Entry 3CCV (X-ray diffraction, 2.90 A resolution); this record covers chains C and 0 of the 31 polymer chains in the assembly.

# Chain C
Name: 50S ribosomal protein L4P
Source organism: Haloarcula marismortui
UniProtKB: P12735 (RL4_HALMA); residue numbers follow UniProt; this construct covers 1-246
Amino-acid sequence (246 residues; row label = number of the first residue in the row):
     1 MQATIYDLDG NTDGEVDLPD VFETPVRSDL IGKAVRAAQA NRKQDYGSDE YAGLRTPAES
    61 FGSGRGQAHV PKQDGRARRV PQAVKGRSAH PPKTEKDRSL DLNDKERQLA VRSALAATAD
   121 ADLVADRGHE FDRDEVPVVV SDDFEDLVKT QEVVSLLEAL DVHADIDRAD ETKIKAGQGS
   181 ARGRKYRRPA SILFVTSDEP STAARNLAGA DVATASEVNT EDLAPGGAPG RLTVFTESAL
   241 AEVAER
Bound ions: Na+ site 1: Asp45, Thr94, Lys96; Na+ site 2: Arg55 (shared with G464(0), G475(0) of chain 0)

# Chain 0
Molecule: 23S ribosomal RNA
Source organism: Haloarcula marismortui
Notes: engineered mutation(s): G2099A, G2616A
Sequence (2923 nucleotides; each row starts with the number of its first residue):
     1 GUUGGCUACU AUGCCAGCUG GUGGAUUGCU CGGCUCAGGC GCUGAUGAAG GACGUGCCAA
    61 GCUGCGAUAA GCUGUGGGGA GCCGCACGGA GGCGAAGAAC CACAGAUUUC CGAAUGAGAA
   121 UCUCUCUAAC AAUUGCUUCG CGCAAUGAGG AACCCCGAGA ACUGAAACAU CUCAGUAUCG
   181 GGAGGAACAG AAAACGCAAC GUGAUGUCGU UAGUAACCGC GAGUGAACGC GAUACAGCCC
   241 AAACCGAAGC CCUCACGGGC AAUGUGGUGU CAGGGCUACC UCUCAUCAGC CGACCGUCUU
   301 CACGAAGUCU CUUGGAAUAG AGCGUGAUAC AGGGUGACAA CCCCGUACUG AAGACCAGUA
   361 CGCUGUGCGG UAGUGCCAGA GUAGCGGGGG UUGGAUAUCC CUCGCGAAUA ACGCAGGCAU
   421 CGACUGCGAA GGCUAAACAC AACCUGAGAC CGAUAGUGAA CAAGUAGUGU GAACGAACGC
   481 UGCAAAGUAC CCUCAGAAGG GAGGCGAAAU AGAGCAUGAA AUCAGUUGGC GAUCGAGCGA
   541 CAGGGCAUAC AAGGUCCCUU GACGAAUGAC CGAGACGCGA GUCUCCAGUA AGACUCACGG
   601 GAAGCCGAUG UUCUGUCGUA CGUUUUGAAA AACGAGCCAG GGAGUGUGUC UGUAUGGCAA
   661 GUCUAACCGG AGUAUCCGGG GAGGCACAGG GAAACCGACA UGGCCGCAGG GCUUUGCCCG
   721 AGGGCCGCCG UCUUCAAGGG CGGGGAGCCA UGUGGACACG ACCCGAAUCC GGACGAUCUA
   781 CGCAUGGACA AGAUGAAGCG UGCCGAAAGG CACGUGGAAG UCUGUUAGAG UUGGUGUCCU
   841 ACAAUACCCU CUCGUGAUCU AUGUGUAGGG GUGAAAGGCC CAUCGAGUCC GGCAACAGCU
   901 GGUUCCAAUC GAAACAUGUC GAAGCAUGAC CUCCGCCGAG GUAGUCUGUG AGGUAGAGCG
   961 ACCGAUUGGU GUGUCCGCCU CCGAGAGGAG UCGGCACACC UGUCAAACUC CAAACUUACA
  1021 GACGCUGUUU GACGCGGGGA UUCCGGUGCG CGGGGUAAGC CUGUGUACCA GGAGGGGAAC
  1081 AACCCAGAGA UAGGUUAAGG UCCCCAAGUG UGGAUUAAGU GUAAUCCUCU GAAGGUGGUC
  1141 UCGAGCCCUA GACAGCCGGG AGGUGAGCUU AGAAGCAGCU ACCCUCUAAG AAAAGCGUAA
  1201 CAGCUUACCG GCCGAGGUUU GAGGCGCCCA AAAUGAUCGG GACUCAAAUC CACCACCGAG
  1261 ACCUGUCCGU ACCACUCAUA CUGGUAAUCG AGUAGAUUGG CGCUCUAAUU GGAUGGAAGC
  1321 AGGGGCGAGA GCUCCUGUGG ACCGAUUAGU GACGAAAAUC CUGGCCAUAG UAGCAGCGAU
  1381 AGUCGGGUGA GAACCCCGAC GGCCUAAUGG AUAAGGGUUC CUCAGCACUG CUGAUCAGCU
  1441 GAGGGUUAGC CGGUCCUAAG UCUCACCGCA ACUCGACUGA GACGAAAUGG GAAACAGGUU
  1501 AAUAUUCCUG UGCCAUCAUG CAGUGAAAGU UGACGCCCUG GGGUCGAUCA CGCCGGGCAU
  1561 UCGCCCGGUC GAACCGUCCA ACUCCGUGGA AGCCGUAAUG GCAGGAAGCG GACGAACGGC
  1621 GGCAUAGGGA AACGUGAUUC AACCUGGGGC CCAUGAAAAG ACGAGCAUGA UGUCCGUACC
  1681 GAGAACCGAC ACAGGUGUCC AUGGCGGCGA AAGCCAAGGC CUGUCGGGAG CAACCAACGU
  1741 UAGGGAAUUC GGCAAGUUAG UCCCGUACCU UCGGAAGAAG GGAUGCCUGC UCCGGAACGG
  1801 AGCAGGUCGC AGUGACUCGG AAGCUCGGAC UGUCUAGUAA CAACAUAGGU GACCGCAAAU
  1861 CCGCAAGGAC UCGUACGGUC ACUGAAUCCU GCCCAGUGCA GGUAUCUGAA CACCUCGUAC
  1921 AAGAGGACGA AGGACCUGUC AACGGCGGGG GUAACUAUGA CCCUCUUAAG GUAGCGUAGU
  1981 ACCUUGCCGC AUCAGUAGCG GCUUGCAUGA AUGGAUUAAC CAGAGCUUCA CUGUCCCAAC
  2041 GUUGGGCCCG GUGAACUGUA CAUUCCAGUG CGGAGUCUGG AGACACCCAG GGGGAAGCAA
  2101 AGACCCUAUG GAGCUUUACU GCAGGCUGUC GCUGAGACGU GGUCGCCGAU GUGCAGCAUA
  2161 GGUAGGAGUC GUUACAGAGG UACCCGCGCU AGCGGGCCAC CCAGACAACA GUGAAAUACU
  2221 ACCCGUCGGU GACUGCGACU CUCACUCCGG GAGGAGGACA CCGAUAGCCG GGCAGUUUGA
  2281 CUGGGGCGGU ACGCGCUCGA AAAGAUAUCG AGCGCGCCCU AUGGUCAUCU CAGCCGGGAC
  2341 AGAGACCCGG CGAAGAGUGC AAGAGCAAAA GAUGACUUGA CAGUGUUCUU CCCAACGAGG
  2401 AACGCUGACG CGAAAGCGUG GUCUAGCGAA CCAAUUAGCC UGCUUGAUGC GGGCAAUUGA
  2461 UGACAGAAAA GCUACCCUAG GGAUAACAGA GUCGUCACUC GCAAGAGCAC AUAUCGACCG
  2521 AGUGGCUUGC UACCUCGAUG UCGGUUCCCU CCAUCCUGCC CGUGCAGAAG CGGGCAAGGG
  2581 UGAGGUUGUU CGCCUAUUAA AGGAGGUCGU GAGCUAGGUU UAGACCGUCG UGAGACAGGU
  2641 CGGCUGCUAU CUACUGGGUG UGUAAUGGUG UCUGACAAGA ACGACCGUAU AGUACGAGAG
  2701 GAACUACGGU UGGUGGCCAC UGGUGUACCG GUUGUUCGAG AGAGCACGUG CCGGGUAGCC
  2761 ACGCCACACG GGGUAAGAGC UGAACGCAUC UAAGCUCGAA ACCCACUUGG AAAAGAGACA
  2821 CCGCCGAGGU CCCGCGUACA AGACGCGGUC GAUAGACUCG GGGUGUGCGC GUCGAGGUAA
  2881 CGAGACGUUA AGCCCACGAG CACUAACAGA CCAAAGCCAU CAU
Not modelled in the structure: 1-9, 126-127, 715, 971-998, 1560, 1952-1963, 2137-2236, 2339-2343, 2665-2666, 2915-2923
Modified / non-standard residues: 1MA (6-hydro-1-methyladenosine-5'-monophosphate) at position 628, OMU (o2'-methyluridine 5'-monophosphate) at position 2587, OMG (o2'-methylguanosine-5'-monophosphate) at position 2588, UR3 (3-methyluridine-5'-monophoshate) at position 2619, PSU (pseudouridine-5'-monophosphate) at position 2621
Bound ions: Na+ site 1 near U12 (its only coordinating residue here); Mg2+ site 1 near G28 (its only coordinating residue here); Na+ site 2: C40, G41, C443; Na+ site 3: G56, G61; Sr2+ site 1: A86 (shared with 1 residue of chain T); Na+ site 4 near U108 (its only coordinating residue here); Mg2+ site 2 near U115 (its only coordinating residue here); Na+ site 5: C130, U146; Na+ site 6: C141, G142; Sr2+ site 2: G147, A183 (shared with 1 residue of chain M); Mg2+ site 3: C162, U2276; K+ site 1: C162, U163, U172; 53 more Na+ sites not listed; 68 more Mg2+ sites not listed; 58 more Sr2+ sites not listed; 1 more K+ sites not listed

# How chain C and chain 0 interact
Residue-residue contacts (230):
  Arg27(C) - G656(0)  hydrogen bond to the phosphate
  Arg27(C) - G657(0)  salt bridge to the phosphate
  Leu30(C) - G656(0)  sugar contact
  Lys33(C) - A750(0)  sugar contact
  Arg36(C) - A1348(0)  hydrogen bond to the sugar
  Arg36(C) - G1349(0)  salt bridge to the phosphate
  Ala38(C) - U675(0)  hydrogen bond to the sugar
  Ala38(C) - C676(0)  phosphate contact
  Gln39(C) - A1307(0)  hydrogen bond to the sugar
  Ala40(C) - A449(0)  base contact
  Asn41(C) - U675(0)  sugar contact
  Asn41(C) - C676(0)  hydrogen bond to the phosphate
  Arg42(C) - A674(0)  sugar contact
  Arg42(C) - U675(0)  hydrogen bond to the sugar
  Lys43(C) - A449(0)  phosphate contact
  Lys43(C) - U1306(0)  hydrogen bond to the sugar
  Gln44(C) - A447(0)  hydrogen bond to the sugar
  Gln44(C) - G448(0)  hydrogen bond to the sugar
  Gln44(C) - A449(0)  hydrogen bond to the phosphate
  Gln44(C) - A674(0)  hydrogen bond to the base
  Asp45(C) - U35(0)  hydrogen bond to the sugar
  Asp45(C) - C36(0)  sugar contact
  Tyr46(C) - U35(0)  sugar contact
  Tyr46(C) - C450(0)  sugar contact
  Tyr46(C) - A1352(0)  hydrogen bond to the phosphate
  Gly47(C) - C34(0)  hydrogen bond to the sugar
  Gly47(C) - U35(0)  sugar contact
  Ser48(C) - C34(0)  sugar contact
  Ser48(C) - U457(0)  phosphate contact
  Ser48(C) - A1352(0)  base contact
  Asp49(C) - C34(0)  hydrogen bond to the phosphate
  Asp49(C) - U35(0)  phosphate contact
  Asp49(C) - U457(0)  hydrogen bond to the phosphate
  Tyr51(C) - G458(0)  phosphate contact
  Ala52(C) - U457(0)  phosphate contact
  Ala52(C) - G458(0)  phosphate contact
  Gly53(C) - G458(0)  hydrogen bond to the phosphate
  Leu54(C) - A894(0)  base contact
  Arg55(C) - U457(0)  hydrogen bond to the phosphate
  Arg55(C) - G458(0)  salt bridge to the phosphate
  Thr56(C) - G475(0)  hydrogen bond to the phosphate
  Pro57(C) - C474(0)  phosphate contact
  Pro57(C) - G475(0)  phosphate contact
  Pro57(C) - C890(0)  phosphate contact
  Pro57(C) - G891(0)  phosphate contact
  Ser60(C) - G765(0)  phosphate contact
  Ser60(C) - A766(0)  hydrogen bond to the phosphate
  Gly62(C) - A766(0)  phosphate contact
  Gly62(C) - A767(0)  phosphate contact
  Ser63(C) - U1359(0)  hydrogen bond to the base
  Ser63(C) - A2101(0)  sugar contact
  Ser63(C) - A2479(0)  phosphate contact
  Gly64(C) - A2100(0)  hydrogen bond to the phosphate
  Gly64(C) - A2101(0)  hydrogen bond to the phosphate
  Arg65(C) - A2100(0)  phosphate contact
  Arg65(C) - A2101(0)  hydrogen bond to the phosphate
  Gly66(C) - U1359(0)  base contact
  Gly66(C) - A2100(0)  phosphate contact
  Gly66(C) - A2101(0)  hydrogen bond to the phosphate
  Gln67(C) - U1359(0)  hydrogen bond to the base
  Gln67(C) - A2101(0)  phosphate contact
  Ala68(C) - U1359(0)  phosphate contact
  Ala68(C) - C1360(0)  phosphate contact
  Ala68(C) - C1361(0)  phosphate contact
  His69(C) - C764(0)  sugar contact
  His69(C) - G765(0)  hydrogen bond to the sugar
  His69(C) - A766(0)  phosphate contact
  His69(C) - U1359(0)  hydrogen bond to the base
  Val70(C) - C1360(0)  sugar contact
  Val70(C) - C1361(0)  sugar contact
  Pro71(C) - G765(0)  phosphate contact
  Gln73(C) - C474(0)  hydrogen bond to the sugar
  Gln73(C) - G475(0)  phosphate contact
  Asp74(C) - C474(0)  hydrogen bond to the sugar
  Asp74(C) - G475(0)  sugar contact
  Arg76(C) - A476(0)  sugar contact
  Arg76(C) - U1362(0)  hydrogen bond to the phosphate
  Arg76(C) - G1363(0)  salt bridge to the phosphate
  Ala77(C) - C1361(0)  phosphate contact
  Ala77(C) - U1362(0)  hydrogen bond to the phosphate
  Arg78(C) - A476(0)  salt bridge to the phosphate
  Val80(C) - C764(0)  phosphate contact
  Val80(C) - G765(0)  phosphate contact
  Pro81(C) - G642(0)  sugar contact
  Pro81(C) - C763(0)  phosphate contact
  Pro81(C) - C764(0)  sugar contact
  Gln82(C) - G641(0)  hydrogen bond to the base
  Gln82(C) - G642(0)  sugar contact
  Gln82(C) - C764(0)  hydrogen bond to the sugar
  Gln82(C) - A1358(0)  base contact
  Gln82(C) - C1360(0)  hydrogen bond to the sugar
  Gln82(C) - C1361(0)  sugar contact
  Ala83(C) - C1361(0)  sugar contact
  Val84(C) - U454(0)  base contact
  Val84(C) - A455(0)  phosphate contact
  Val84(C) - G640(0)  base contact
  Val84(C) - C1361(0)  hydrogen bond to the sugar
  Val84(C) - U1362(0)  sugar contact
  Lys85(C) - A455(0)  hydrogen bond to the phosphate
  Lys85(C) - G458(0)  hydrogen bond to the phosphate
  Lys85(C) - A459(0)  salt bridge to the phosphate
  Lys85(C) - A476(0)  phosphate contact
  Lys85(C) - A477(0)  salt bridge to the phosphate
  Arg87(C) - C763(0)  phosphate contact
  Arg87(C) - C764(0)  salt bridge to the phosphate
  Arg87(C) - A894(0)  hydrogen bond to the base
  Ser88(C) - A1352(0)  hydrogen bond to the base
  Ala89(C) - A643(0)  sugar contact
  His90(C) - A643(0)  phosphate contact
  His90(C) - G644(0)  sugar contact
  His90(C) - U645(0)  sugar contact
  His90(C) - C762(0)  hydrogen bond to the sugar
  His90(C) - C763(0)  phosphate contact
  His90(C) - A1352(0)  sugar contact
  Pro91(C) - A1352(0)  sugar contact
  Pro92(C) - A1352(0)  base contact
  Lys93(C) - U645(0)  hydrogen bond to the base
  Lys93(C) - G646(0)  sugar contact
  Lys93(C) - G760(0)  base contact
  Thr94(C) - U35(0)  hydrogen bond to the phosphate
  Glu95(C) - G646(0)  sugar contact
  Glu95(C) - U647(0)  sugar contact
  Lys96(C) - G646(0)  salt bridge to the phosphate
  Lys96(C) - U647(0)  phosphate contact
  Lys96(C) - G1351(0)  salt bridge to the phosphate
  Asp97(C) - U647(0)  hydrogen bond to the phosphate
  Leu100(C) - U751(0)  phosphate contact
  Asp101(C) - A750(0)  hydrogen bond to the sugar
  Asp101(C) - U751(0)  hydrogen bond to the phosphate
  Leu102(C) - U664(0)  phosphate contact
  Asn103(C) - G656(0)  base contact
  Asn103(C) - G657(0)  base contact
  Asn103(C) - C663(0)  phosphate contact
  Asn103(C) - U664(0)  phosphate contact
  Asn103(C) - C749(0)  hydrogen bond to the sugar
  Asn103(C) - A750(0)  sugar contact
  Asp104(C) - U664(0)  hydrogen bond to the phosphate
  Lys105(C) - G657(0)  sugar contact
  Lys105(C) - C658(0)  hydrogen bond to the sugar
  Lys105(C) - U662(0)  salt bridge to the phosphate
  Lys105(C) - C663(0)  salt bridge to the phosphate
  Glu106(C) - G656(0)  hydrogen bond to the base
  Glu106(C) - G657(0)  sugar contact
  Arg107(C) - C677(0)  salt bridge to the phosphate
  Arg107(C) - G678(0)  salt bridge to the phosphate
  Gln108(C) - G678(0)  hydrogen bond to the phosphate
  Leu109(C) - G657(0)  phosphate contact
  Arg127(C) - A1308(0)  hydrogen bond to the phosphate
  Arg127(C) - U1309(0)  salt bridge to the phosphate
  Gly128(C) - U1309(0)  phosphate contact
  Gly128(C) - U1310(0)  phosphate contact
  Val148(C) - U328(0)  sugar contact
  Lys149(C) - A327(0)  salt bridge to the phosphate
  Lys149(C) - U328(0)  salt bridge to the phosphate
  Thr150(C) - A327(0)  sugar contact
  Thr150(C) - U328(0)  hydrogen bond to the phosphate
  Thr150(C) - A329(0)  phosphate contact
  Gln151(C) - G326(0)  hydrogen bond to the phosphate
  Gln151(C) - A327(0)  hydrogen bond to the base
  Val154(C) - A327(0)  base contact
  Arg168(C) - U1309(0)  salt bridge to the phosphate
  Arg168(C) - U1310(0)  salt bridge to the phosphate
  Asp170(C) - C330(0)  hydrogen bond to the base
  Thr172(C) - A339(0)  phosphate contact
  Lys173(C) - U1310(0)  base contact
  Lys173(C) - G1311(0)  base contact
  Lys173(C) - G1344(0)  hydrogen bond to the base
  Lys173(C) - A1345(0)  base contact
  Ile174(C) - C338(0)  sugar contact
  Ile174(C) - C1342(0)  base contact
  Ile174(C) - C1343(0)  hydrogen bond to the base
  Lys175(C) - U1306(0)  salt bridge to the phosphate
  Lys175(C) - A1307(0)  salt bridge to the phosphate
  Lys175(C) - C1343(0)  phosphate contact
  Ala176(C) - C1343(0)  phosphate contact
  Ala176(C) - G1344(0)  phosphate contact
  Gly177(C) - C1305(0)  phosphate contact
  Gly177(C) - C1343(0)  hydrogen bond to the phosphate
  Gln178(C) - C29(0)  phosphate contact
  Gln178(C) - G452(0)  hydrogen bond to the sugar
  Gln178(C) - C1305(0)  hydrogen bond to the phosphate
  Gly179(C) - C1305(0)  phosphate contact
  Gly179(C) - U1306(0)  phosphate contact
  Ala181(C) - U30(0)  phosphate contact
  Arg182(C) - C450(0)  salt bridge to the phosphate
  Arg182(C) - C451(0)  salt bridge to the phosphate
  Arg182(C) - G452(0)  hydrogen bond to the base
  Arg184(C) - G448(0)  sugar contact
  Arg184(C) - A449(0)  hydrogen bond to the phosphate
  Arg184(C) - C450(0)  salt bridge to the phosphate
  Arg184(C) - C1305(0)  hydrogen bond to the phosphate
  Arg184(C) - U1306(0)  salt bridge to the phosphate
  Lys185(C) - G333(0)  phosphate contact
  Tyr186(C) - G333(0)  phosphate contact
  Tyr186(C) - A339(0)  hydrogen bond to the phosphate
  Arg187(C) - A1308(0)  salt bridge to the phosphate
  Arg187(C) - U1309(0)  salt bridge to the phosphate
  Arg187(C) - U1310(0)  base contact
  Arg188(C) - C330(0)  base contact
  Pro189(C) - U1309(0)  phosphate contact
  Ala190(C) - U1309(0)  hydrogen bond to the phosphate
  Pro200(C) - G672(0)  base contact
  Thr202(C) - U328(0)  sugar contact
  Arg205(C) - U328(0)  phosphate contact
  Arg205(C) - A329(0)  salt bridge to the phosphate
  Arg205(C) - A347(0)  hydrogen bond to the sugar
  Asn206(C) - G326(0)  base contact
  Asn206(C) - A327(0)  hydrogen bond to the base
  Asn206(C) - A329(0)  phosphate contact
  Asn206(C) - C330(0)  hydrogen bond to the base
  Ala208(C) - C330(0)  base contact
  Ala213(C) - G672(0)  base contact
  Thr214(C) - G672(0)  hydrogen bond to the base
  Ser216(C) - C677(0)  hydrogen bond to the sugar
  Glu217(C) - G670(0)  hydrogen bond to the base
  Glu217(C) - A671(0)  hydrogen bond to the sugar
  Glu217(C) - G672(0)  base contact
  Glu217(C) - C676(0)  base contact
  Glu217(C) - C677(0)  sugar contact
  Val218(C) - G672(0)  hydrogen bond to the base
  Asn219(C) - G672(0)  base contact
  Asn219(C) - C676(0)  hydrogen bond to the sugar
  Asn219(C) - C677(0)  phosphate contact
  Asp222(C) - G672(0)  hydrogen bond to the base
  Pro225(C) - A1308(0)  sugar contact
  Gly226(C) - A1307(0)  sugar contact
  Gly226(C) - A1308(0)  sugar contact
  Ala228(C) - A1308(0)  sugar contact
  Arg246(C) - C677(0)  hydrogen bond to the phosphate
  Arg246(C) - G678(0)  salt bridge to the phosphate
Interface residues without a listed pair, chain C (120 interface residues in all): Asp29, Ala37, Lys72, Gly75, Arg79, Val111, Ser180, Gly183, Ala203, Leu207, Val212, Glu221
Interface residues without a listed pair, chain 0 (95 interface residues in all): G332, C348, G456, G467, G680, G752, A761

# Summary
120 residues of chain C and 95 residues of chain 0 are in contact; the contacts include 77 hydrogen bonds and
29 salt bridges. Among the polar pairs are Gln44(C)-A674(0), Ser63(C)-U1359(0) and Gln67(C)-U1359(0). The Na+
site 1 is built by Asp45(C), Thr94(C) and Lys96(C).
Chain C is 50S ribosomal protein L4P and chain 0 is 23S ribosomal RNA, both from Haloarcula marismortui; the
structure, Structure of Anisomycin resistant 50S Ribosomal Subunit: 23S rRNA mutation G2616A, was determined
by X-ray diffraction together with 3CC2, 3CC4, 3CC7, 3CCE, 3CCJ, 3CCL and 6 further entries from the same
study.
